1FTL - chains A and B; structure by X-ray diffraction, 1.80 A resolution.

[Chain A (and B)]
Name: Glutamate receptor subunit 2
Source organism: Rattus norvegicus
Notes: fragment: ligand binding core (s1s2j); chain B of this document is another copy of the same molecule, construct and numbering; everything in this record applies to it too
Reference sequence: P19491 (GRIA2_RAT); the construct has insertions or renumbered stretches relative to UniProt, so the offset changes along the chain: 3-117 = UniProt 413-527; 120-263 = UniProt 653-796
Chain sequence (263 residues; row label = number of the first residue in the row):
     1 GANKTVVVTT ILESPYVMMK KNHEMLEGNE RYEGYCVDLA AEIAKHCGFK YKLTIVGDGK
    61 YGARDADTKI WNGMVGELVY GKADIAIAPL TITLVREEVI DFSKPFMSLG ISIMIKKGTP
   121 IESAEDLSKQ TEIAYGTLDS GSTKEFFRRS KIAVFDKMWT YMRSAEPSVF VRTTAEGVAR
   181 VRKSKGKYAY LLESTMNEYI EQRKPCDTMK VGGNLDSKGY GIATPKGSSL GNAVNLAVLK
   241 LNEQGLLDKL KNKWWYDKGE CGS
Not modelled in the structure: 1-4, 262-263
Sequence notes: cloning artifact (1-2); linker (118-119)
Swiss-Prot annotation at these positions:
  - binding site (L-glutamate): Pro89, Thr91, Arg96, Ser142, Thr143, Glu193
  - site: Arg64 (Interaction with the cone snail toxin Con-ikot-ikot), Ile121 (Crucial to convey clamshell closure to channel opening), Arg148 (Interaction with the cone snail toxin Con-ikot-ikot), Lys240 (Interaction with the cone snail toxin Con-ikot-ikot)
  - glycosylation: Asn3 (N-linked (GlcNAc...) asparagine)
  - modified residue (Phosphoserine): Ser150, Ser184
Cystine bridges: Cys206-Cys261
Ligand contacts: 6,7-dinitroquinoxaline-2,3-dione (DNQ): Glu13, Tyr16, Tyr61, Pro89, Leu90, Thr91, Arg96, Thr174, Glu193, Thr195, Met196, Tyr220

[Chain A / chain B interface]
Residue-residue contacts (29):
  Ile92(A) - Leu239(B)  hydrophobic
  Thr93(A) - Leu239(B)
  Thr93(A) - Glu243(B)
  Leu94(A) - Leu236(B)
  Leu94(A) - Lys240(B)
  Leu94(A) - Glu243(B)  hydrogen bond (backbone-side chain)
  Glu97(A) - Lys104(B)  salt bridge
  Glu97(A) - Asn235(B)  hydrogen bond
  Glu97(A) - Leu236(B)
  Glu97(A) - Leu239(B)
  Glu98(A) - Leu236(B)
  Phe102(A) - Lys104(B)  hydrogen bond (backbone-side chain)
  Ser103(A) - Lys104(B)
  Lys104(A) - Ile92(B)
  Lys104(A) - Glu97(B)  salt bridge
  Lys104(A) - Phe102(B)  hydrogen bond (side chain-backbone)
  Lys104(A) - Ser103(B)
  Pro105(A) - Pro105(B)
  Ser217(A) - Asn242(B)
  Asn235(A) - Glu97(B)  hydrogen bond
  Leu236(A) - Leu94(B)
  Leu236(A) - Glu97(B)
  Leu239(A) - Ile92(B)  hydrophobic
  Leu239(A) - Thr93(B)
  Leu239(A) - Glu97(B)
  Lys240(A) - Leu94(B)
  Asn242(A) - Ser217(B)
  Glu243(A) - Thr93(B)
  Glu243(A) - Leu94(B)  hydrogen bond (side chain-backbone)
Interface residues without a listed pair, chain A (19 interface residues in all): Leu215, Asp216, Asp248
Interface residues without a listed pair, chain B (19 interface residues in all): Glu98, Leu215, Asp216, Asp248

[Overview]
The chain A/chain B interface involves 19 residues from each chain, with 6 hydrogen bonds and 2 salt bridges.
Polar pairs include Glu97(A)-Lys104(B), Leu94(A)-Glu243(B) and Glu97(A)-Asn235(B). Bound to chain A:
6,7-dinitroquinoxaline-2,3-dione. From UniProt: 6 L-glutamate-binding residues on chain A.
Chain A and chain B are both Glutamate receptor subunit 2 (Rattus norvegicus); the structure, Crystal
structure of the GLUR2 ligand binding core (S1S2J) in complex with the antagonist dnqx at ..., was determined
by X-ray diffraction (same publication as 1FW0, 1FTJ, 1FTK, 1FTM and 1FTO).
